1EF2 - chains A and C of the 3 polymer chains in the assembly; structure by X-ray diffraction, 2.50 A resolution.

[Chain A]
Molecule: Urease alpha subunit
From: Klebsiella aerogenes
Notes: EC 3.5.1.5
UniProtKB: P18314 (URE1_KLEAE); residues 1002-1567 here correspond to UniProt positions 2-567 (UniProt number = residue number - 1000)
Amino-acid sequence (566 residues; row label = number of the first residue in the row):
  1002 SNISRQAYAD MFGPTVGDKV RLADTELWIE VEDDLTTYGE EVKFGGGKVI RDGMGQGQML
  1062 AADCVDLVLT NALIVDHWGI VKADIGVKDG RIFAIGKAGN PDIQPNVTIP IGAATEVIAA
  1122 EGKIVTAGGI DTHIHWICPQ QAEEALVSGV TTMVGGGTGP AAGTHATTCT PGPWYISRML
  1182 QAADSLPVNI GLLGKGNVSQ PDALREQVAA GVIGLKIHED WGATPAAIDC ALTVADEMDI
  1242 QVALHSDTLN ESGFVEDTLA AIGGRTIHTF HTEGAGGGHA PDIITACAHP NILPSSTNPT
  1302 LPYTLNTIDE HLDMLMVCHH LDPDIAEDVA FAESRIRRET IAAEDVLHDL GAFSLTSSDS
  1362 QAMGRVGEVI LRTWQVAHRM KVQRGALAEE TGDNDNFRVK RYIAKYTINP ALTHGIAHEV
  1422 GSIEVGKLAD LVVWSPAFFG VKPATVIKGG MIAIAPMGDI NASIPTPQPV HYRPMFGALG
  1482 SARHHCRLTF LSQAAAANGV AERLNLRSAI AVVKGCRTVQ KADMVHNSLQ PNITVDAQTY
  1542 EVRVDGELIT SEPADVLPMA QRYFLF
Modified residues: K1217 (lysine nz-carboxylic acid; KCX)
Ion coordination: Mn2+ site 1: H1134, H1136, K1217, D1360; Mn2+ site 2: K1217, H1246, H1272
Swiss-Prot annotation at these positions:
  - active site: H1320 (Proton donor)
  - binding site (Ni(2+)): H1134, H1136, K1217, H1246, H1272, D1360
  - binding site (substrate): H1219
  - modified residue: K1217 (N6-carboxylysine)

[Chain C]
Molecule: Urease gamma subunit
From: Klebsiella aerogenes
Notes: EC 3.5.1.5
UniProtKB: P18316 (URE3_KLEAE); residues 3001-3100 here correspond to UniProt positions 1-100 (UniProt number = residue number - 3000)
Amino-acid sequence (100 residues; row label = number of the first residue in the row):
  3001 MELTPREKDK LLLFTAALVA ERRLARGLKL NYPESVALIS AFIMEGARDG KSVASLMEEG
  3061 RHVLTREQVM EGVPEMIPDI QVEATFPDGS KLVTVHNPII

[How chain A and chain C interact]
Pairs across the interface - 39 pairs, chain A then chain C:
  F1439(A) - Y3032(C)  hydrophobic
  F1439(A) - M3076(C)  hydrophobic
  D1460(A) - K3010(C)  salt bridge
  D1460(A) - E3083(C)
  N1462(A) - R3006(C)
  A1463(A) - E3083(C)
  S1464(A) - E3083(C)  hydrogen bond (backbone-side chain)
  S1464(A) - L3092(C)
  I1465(A) - Q3081(C)
  I1465(A) - L3092(C)  hydrophobic
  T1467(A) - Q3081(C)  hydrogen bond
  P1468(A) - Q3081(C)
  P1468(A) - L3092(C)  hydrophobic
  Q1469(A) - K3010(C)
  Q1469(A) - L3013(C)
  Q1469(A) - V3036(C)
  Q1469(A) - S3040(C)
  Q1469(A) - Q3081(C)  hydrogen bond (backbone-backbone)
  P1470(A) - D3009(C)
  P1470(A) - L3013(C)  hydrophobic
  H1472(A) - D3009(C)  salt bridge
  H1472(A) - L3012(C)
  R1474(A) - D3009(C)  salt bridge
  Q1562(A) - N3031(C)  hydrogen bond (backbone-side chain)
  Q1562(A) - M3070(C)
  R1563(A) - N3031(C)
  R1563(A) - Y3032(C)  hydrogen bond (backbone-backbone)
  R1563(A) - P3033(C)
  R1563(A) - E3071(C)  hydrogen bond (side chain-backbone)
  Y1564(A) - P3033(C)
  Y1564(A) - M3076(C)  hydrophobic
  F1565(A) - N3031(C)  hydrogen bond (backbone-side chain)
  F1565(A) - P3033(C)
  L1566(A) - A3016(C)  hydrophobic
  L1566(A) - R3023(C)  hydrogen bond (backbone-side chain)
  L1566(A) - P3033(C)
  L1566(A) - E3034(C)
  F1567(A) - V3019(C)  hydrophobic
  F1567(A) - R3023(C)
Other interface residues (no listed pair), chain A (19 interface residues in all): A1438
Other interface residues (no listed pair), chain C (22 interface residues in all): V3073, V3082

[Summary]
The interface between chain A and chain C involves 19 residues on one side and 22 on the other, with 8
hydrogen bonds and 3 salt bridges. Polar pairs include D1460(A)-K3010(C), H1472(A)-D3009(C) and
R1474(A)-D3009(C).
Chain A is Urease alpha subunit and chain C is Urease gamma subunit, both from Klebsiella aerogenes; the
structure, Crystal structure of manganese-substituted klebsiella aerogenes urease, was determined by X-ray
diffraction.
